1BXP - chains A and B; structure by solution NMR.

[Chain A]
Molecule: Alpha-bungarotoxin
From: Bungarus multicinctus
Reference sequence: P60615 (NXL1A_BUNMU); numbering as in UniProt (aligned over 1-74)
Chain sequence (74 residues; row label = number of the first residue in the row):
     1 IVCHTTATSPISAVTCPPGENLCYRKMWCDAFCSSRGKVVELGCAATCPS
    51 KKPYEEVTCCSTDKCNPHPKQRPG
Disulfides: Cys3-Cys23, Cys16-Cys44, Cys29-Cys33, Cys48-Cys59, Cys60-Cys65
From the paper describing this entry:
  - contacts within the chain: Thr6-Leu42 (hydrogen bond), Trp28-Val39, Asn66-His68 (hydrogen bond), His68-Lys70 (hydrogen bond), Lys70-Arg72 (hydrogen bond)
  - conformationally variable residues (side-chain flip): Trp28

[Chain B]
Molecule: Peptide met-arg-tyr-tyr-glu-ser-ser-leu-lys-ser-tyr-pro-asp
Chain sequence (13 residues; each row starts with the number of its first residue):
     1 MRYYESSLKSYPD
From the paper describing this entry:
  - contacts within the chain: Arg2-Tyr4, Tyr4-Ser6, Tyr4-Ser7, Ser7-Lys9, Arg2-Ser10, Arg2-Tyr11, Tyr4-Tyr11

[Chain A / chain B interface]
Residue-residue contacts (27):
  Thr6(A) - Tyr3(B)
  Ser9(A) - Tyr3(B)
  Pro10(A) - Tyr3(B)
  Ile11(A) - Tyr3(B)
  Met27(A) - Glu5(B)
  Asp30(A) - Arg2(B)
  Asp30(A) - Tyr4(B)
  Arg36(A) - Tyr4(B)
  Arg36(A) - Ser6(B)
  Gly37(A) - Tyr4(B)
  Lys38(A) - Tyr4(B)
  Lys38(A) - Glu5(B)
  Val39(A) - Arg2(B)
  Val39(A) - Tyr4(B)
  Val40(A) - Tyr3(B)
  Val40(A) - Tyr4(B)
  Val40(A) - Glu5(B)
  His68(A) - Tyr3(B)
  His68(A) - Tyr4(B)
  His68(A) - Leu8(B)
  Pro69(A) - Tyr4(B)
  Pro69(A) - Glu5(B)
  Pro69(A) - Ser6(B)
  Pro69(A) - Ser7(B)
  Lys70(A) - Ser7(B)
  Lys70(A) - Leu8(B)
  Gln71(A) - Leu8(B)
Interface residues without a listed pair, chain A (18 interface residues in all): Cys29, Ser34, Glu41
From the paper, about this interface:
  - residue pairs: Asp30(A)-Tyr4(B) (hydrogen bond), Arg2(B)-Val39(A), Tyr3(B)-Thr6(A) (hydrophobic contact), Tyr3(B)-Ile11(A) (hydrophobic contact), Tyr3(B)-Val39(A), Tyr3(B)-His68(A), Tyr4(B)-Arg36(A), Tyr4(B)-Val39(A), Tyr4(B)-Val40(A), Glu5(B)-Lys38(A), Glu5(B)-Val39(A), Glu5(B)-Val40(A), Ser7(B)-His68(A), Leu8(B)-Ile11(A), Leu8(B)-His68(A), Leu8(B)-Lys70(A), Leu8(B)-Gln71(A)

[In short]
Chain A and chain B form an interface of 18 and 7 residues respectively. The authors report a hydrogen bond
between Asp30(A) and Tyr4(B); contacts between Arg2(B) and Val39(A), Tyr3(B) and Val39(A) and Tyr3(B) and
His68(A) among others; hydrophobic contacts between Tyr3(B) and Thr6(A) and Tyr3(B) and Ile11(A). From the
paper: conformational variability at Trp28(A); contacts within the chain involving Thr6(A), Leu42(A) and
Arg2(B) among others.
Chain A is Alpha-bungarotoxin (Bungarus multicinctus) and chain B is Peptide
met-arg-tyr-tyr-glu-ser-ser-leu-lys-ser-tyr-pro-asp; the structure, Solution NMR structure of the complex of
alpha-bungarotoxin with a library derived peptide, 20 structures, was determined by solution NMR together with
2BTX from the same study.
